6XS8 - chains A and B; structure by X-ray diffraction, 1.95 A resolution.

[Chain A]
Molecule: Vacuolar protein sorting-associated protein 29
Organism: Chaetomium thermophilum
Reference sequence: G0RZB5 (G0RZB5_CHATD); numbering as in UniProt (aligned over 1-201)
Sequence (203 residues; each row starts with the number of its first residue; numbers below 1 keep their minus sign (Gly-1 is residue -1)):
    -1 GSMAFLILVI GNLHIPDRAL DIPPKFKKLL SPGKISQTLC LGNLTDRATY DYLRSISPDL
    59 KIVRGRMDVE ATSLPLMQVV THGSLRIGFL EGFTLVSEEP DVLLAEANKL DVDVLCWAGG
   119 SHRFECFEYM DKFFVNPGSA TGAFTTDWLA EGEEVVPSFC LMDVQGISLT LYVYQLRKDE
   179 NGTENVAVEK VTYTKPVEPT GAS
Not modelled in the structure: -1, 65-71, 146-150, 196-201
Sequence notes: expression tag (-1 to 0)

[Chain B]
Molecule: 48V-dty-gly-tyr-asp-pro-leu-gly-leu-lys-tyr-phe-ala
Sequence (13 residues; numbered 0 to 12; the number before each row is that of its first residue; numbering starts at 0):
     0 XYGYDPLGLK YFA
Modified / non-standard residues: 48V ({[(2R)-2,3-diamino-3-oxopropyl]sulfanyl}acetic acid) at position 0; Tyr1 (D-tyrosine; DTY)

[Chain A / chain B interface]
Contacting residue pairs (14):
  Leu4(A) with Pro5(B), hydrophobic
  Leu27(A) with Leu6(B)
  Lys32(A) with Pro5(B), hydrogen bond (side chain-backbone)
  Leu159(A) with Pro5(B), hydrophobic; Leu6(B), hydrophobic
  Tyr170(A) with Asp4(B); Pro5(B)
  Tyr172(A) with Asp4(B), hydrogen bond; Pro5(B); Leu6(B)
  Val184(A) with Leu8(B)
  Val186(A) with Leu8(B), hydrophobic; Lys9(B), hydrogen bond (backbone-side chain)
  Lys188(A) with Phe11(B)
Also at the interface, not in a pair above, chain A (14 interface residues in all): Leu28, Phe157, Asp161, Ala185, Glu187
Also at the interface, not in a pair above, chain B (7 interface residues in all): Tyr3
The authors on this interface:
  - interface residues, chain A: Lys188(A)

[In short]
14 residues of chain A face 7 of chain B across their interface, with 3 hydrogen bonds. Among the polar pairs
are Lys32(A)-Pro5(B), Tyr172(A)-Asp4(B) and Val186(A)-Lys9(B). From the paper: the interface residue
Lys188(A).
Chain A is Vacuolar protein sorting-associated protein 29 (Chaetomium thermophilum) and chain B is
48V-dty-gly-tyr-asp-pro-leu-gly-leu-lys-tyr-phe-ala; the structure, Crystal structure of Chaetomium
thermophilum Vps29 complexed with RaPID-derived cyclic peptide RT-D3, was determined by X-ray diffraction
together with 6XS9, 6XS5, 6XS7 and 6XSA from the same study.
